7VFI - chains A and B of the 3 polymer chains in the assembly; structure by electron microscopy, 3.98 A resolution.

[Chain A (and B)]
Protein: ABC-type oligopeptide transporter ABCB9
From: Mus musculus
Notes: EC 7.4.2.6; chain B of this document is another copy of the same molecule, construct and numbering; everything in this record applies to it too
UniProt: Q9JJ59 (ABCB9_MOUSE); residue numbers follow UniProt; this construct covers 1-762
Amino-acid sequence (762 residues; numbered 1 to 762; the number before each row is that of its first residue):
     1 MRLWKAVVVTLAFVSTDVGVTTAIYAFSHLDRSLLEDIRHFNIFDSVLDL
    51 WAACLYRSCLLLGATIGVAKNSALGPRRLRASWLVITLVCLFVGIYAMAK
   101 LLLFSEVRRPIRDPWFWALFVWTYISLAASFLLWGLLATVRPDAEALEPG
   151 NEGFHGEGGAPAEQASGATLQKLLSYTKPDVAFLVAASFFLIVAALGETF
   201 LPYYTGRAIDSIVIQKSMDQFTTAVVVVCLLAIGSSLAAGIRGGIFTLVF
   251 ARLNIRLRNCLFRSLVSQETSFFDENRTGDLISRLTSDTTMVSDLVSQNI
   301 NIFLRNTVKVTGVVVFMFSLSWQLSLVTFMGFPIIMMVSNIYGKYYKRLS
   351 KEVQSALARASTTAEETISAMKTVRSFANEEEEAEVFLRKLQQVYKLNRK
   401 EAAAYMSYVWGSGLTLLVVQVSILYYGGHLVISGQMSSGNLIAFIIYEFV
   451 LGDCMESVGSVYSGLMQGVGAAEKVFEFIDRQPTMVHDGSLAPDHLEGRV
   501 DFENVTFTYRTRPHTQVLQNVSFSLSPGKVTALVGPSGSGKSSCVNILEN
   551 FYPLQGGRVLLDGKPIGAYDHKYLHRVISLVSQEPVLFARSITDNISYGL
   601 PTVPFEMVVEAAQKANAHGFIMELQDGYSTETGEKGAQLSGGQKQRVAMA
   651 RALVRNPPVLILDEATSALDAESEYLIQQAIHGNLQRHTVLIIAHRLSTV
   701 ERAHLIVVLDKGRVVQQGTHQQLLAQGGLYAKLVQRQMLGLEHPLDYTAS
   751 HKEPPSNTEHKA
Not modelled in the structure: 1-168, 739-762
UniProt features mapped onto this chain:
  - binding site (ATP): Gly-535 to Ser-542
  - site: Asp-17 (Intramolecular salt bridge with Arg-57. Essential for the release from the ER), Asp-45 (Important for the second trafficking step from the Golgi to the endosomal and lysosomal compartments), Asp-49 (Important for the second trafficking step from the Golgi to the endosomal and lysosomal compartments), Arg-57 (Intramolecular salt bridge with Asp-17. Essential for the release from the ER)
What the authors report for this chain:
  - binding site for Arg-arg-tyr-gln-lys-ser-thr-glu-leu: Gln-298, Tyr-405, Glu-456
  - mutagenesis - Y405A (73-fold): decreased binding to Arg-arg-tyr-gln-lys-ser-thr-glu-leu
  - mutagenesis - Y405A: decreased catalytic activity
  - binding site for cholesterol hemisuccinate: Leu-201, Thr-205, Leu-416, Leu-424, Ile-445, Ile-446, Phe-449
  - mutagenesis - E664Q: abolished catalytic activity

[How chain A and chain B interact]
Residue-residue contacts (100; chain A residue first):
  Val-213(A) / Val-213(B)  hydrophobic
  Lys-216(A) / Ile-432(B)
  Val-228(A) / Leu-417(B)  hydrophobic
  Ala-232(A) / Leu-417(B)  hydrophobic
  Ile-233(A) / Leu-414(B)  hydrophobic
  Ile-233(A) / Leu-417(B)  hydrophobic
  Ser-236(A) / Trp-410(B)
  Leu-237(A) / Trp-410(B)
  Gly-240(A) / Met-406(B)
  Gly-240(A) / Val-409(B)
  Ile-241(A) / Met-406(B)
  Gly-243(A) / Tyr-405(B)
  Gly-244(A) / Ala-402(B)
  Thr-247(A) / Ala-402(B)
  Leu-248(A) / Ala-402(B)  hydrophobic
  Ala-251(A) / Asn-398(B)
  Ile-255(A) / Leu-391(B)  hydrophobic
  Ile-255(A) / Tyr-395(B)  hydrophobic
  Arg-258(A) / Leu-357(B)
  Arg-258(A) / Phe-387(B)
  Asn-259(A) / Leu-388(B)
  Phe-262(A) / Ala-364(B)  hydrophobic
  Phe-262(A) / Ala-384(B)  hydrophobic
  Phe-262(A) / Phe-387(B)  hydrophobic
  Arg-263(A) / Ala-384(B)
  Arg-263(A) / Leu-388(B)
  Val-266(A) / Glu-380(B)
  Gln-268(A) / Arg-375(B)  hydrogen bond (backbone-side chain)
  Glu-269(A) / Arg-375(B)
  Thr-270(A) / Arg-375(B)
  Phe-273(A) / Ile-368(B)  hydrophobic
  Phe-273(A) / Met-371(B)  hydrophobic
  Phe-273(A) / Arg-375(B)
  Ile-282(A) / Glu-365(B)
  Ile-282(A) / Ile-368(B)  hydrophobic
  Leu-357(A) / Arg-258(B)
  Ser-361(A) / Arg-258(B)
  Ser-361(A) / Thr-286(B)
  Glu-365(A) / Ile-282(B)
  Glu-366(A) / Leu-587(B)
  Glu-366(A) / Phe-588(B)
  Ile-368(A) / Phe-273(B)  hydrophobic
  Ile-368(A) / Ile-282(B)  hydrophobic
  Ala-370(A) / Val-586(B)  hydrophobic
  Met-371(A) / Phe-273(B)  hydrophobic
  Lys-372(A) / Phe-551(B)
  Thr-373(A) / Val-586(B)
  Val-374(A) / Tyr-598(B)
  Arg-375(A) / Val-266(B)
  Arg-375(A) / Thr-270(B)
  Arg-375(A) / His-575(B)  hydrogen bond (backbone-side chain)
  Ser-376(A) / His-575(B)  hydrogen bond (backbone-side chain)
  Phe-377(A) / Tyr-598(B)  hydrophobic
  Phe-377(A) / Arg-651(B)
  Phe-377(A) / Arg-655(B)
  Ala-378(A) / His-571(B)
  Asn-379(A) / Tyr-598(B)  hydrogen bond
  Asn-379(A) / Gly-599(B)
  Glu-380(A) / Val-266(B)
  Glu-383(A) / Phe-262(B)
  Glu-383(A) / Arg-590(B)  salt bridge
  Glu-383(A) / Tyr-598(B)
  Ala-384(A) / Phe-262(B)  hydrophobic
  Ala-384(A) / Arg-263(B)
  Glu-385(A) / Arg-263(B)  salt bridge
  Phe-387(A) / Phe-262(B)  hydrophobic
  Leu-388(A) / Asn-259(B)
  Leu-391(A) / Ile-255(B)  hydrophobic
  Tyr-395(A) / Arg-252(B)  hydrogen bond
  Asn-398(A) / Leu-248(B)
  Asn-398(A) / Ala-251(B)
  Glu-401(A) / Thr-247(B)
  Ala-402(A) / Thr-247(B)
  Tyr-405(A) / Gly-243(B)
  Met-406(A) / Gly-240(B)
  Met-406(A) / Ile-241(B)
  Val-409(A) / Gly-240(B)
  Trp-410(A) / Leu-237(B)
  Gly-413(A) / Ser-236(B)
  Leu-417(A) / Ala-232(B)  hydrophobic
  Leu-417(A) / Ile-233(B)  hydrophobic
  Phe-551(A) / Lys-372(B)
  Phe-551(A) / Arg-375(B)
  Phe-551(A) / Ser-376(B)
  His-571(A) / Arg-375(B)
  His-571(A) / Ala-378(B)
  His-575(A) / Arg-375(B)  hydrogen bond (side chain-backbone)
  His-575(A) / Ser-376(B)  hydrogen bond (side chain-backbone)
  His-575(A) / Phe-377(B)
  His-575(A) / Ala-378(B)
  Phe-588(A) / Glu-366(B)
  Ala-589(A) / Glu-366(B)  hydrogen bond (backbone-side chain)
  Arg-590(A) / Glu-383(B)  salt bridge
  Tyr-598(A) / Val-374(B)
  Tyr-598(A) / Asn-379(B)
  Tyr-598(A) / Glu-383(B)
  Gly-599(A) / Asn-379(B)  hydrogen bond (backbone-side chain)
  Arg-651(A) / Phe-377(B)
  Arg-655(A) / Phe-377(B)
  Arg-736(A) / Met-738(B)
Also at the interface, not in a pair above, chain A (82 interface residues in all): Ile-212, Arg-252, Leu-265, Ala-364, Thr-367, Ser-369, Glu-381, Val-394, Arg-399, Ile-432, Glu-549, Leu-580, Val-586, Leu-587
Also at the interface, not in a pair above, chain B (73 interface residues in all): Lys-216, Gly-244, Asn-254, Gln-268, Thr-278, Thr-367, Ala-370, Thr-373, Val-421, Gly-428

[Summary]
82 residues of chain A face 73 of chain B across their interface, with 9 hydrogen bonds and 3 salt bridges.
Polar contacts include Glu-383(A)/Arg-590(B), Glu-385(A)/Arg-263(B) and Gln-268(A)/Arg-375(B). From the paper:
a binding site for cholesterol hemisuccinate at Leu-201(A), Thr-205(A) and Leu-416(A) among others; Y405A of
chain A reduces binding to Arg-arg-tyr-gln-lys-ser-thr-glu-leu.
Chain A and chain B are both ABC-type oligopeptide transporter ABCB9 (Mus musculus); the structure, Cryo-EM
structure of the mouse TAPL (9mer-peptide bound), was determined by electron microscopy (same publication as
7V5C and 7V5D).
